PDB entry 6P0B | X-ray diffraction, 2.20 A resolution | chains A and C of the 4 polymer chains in the assembly

# Chain A
Molecule: DNA ligase 1
From: Homo sapiens
Notes: EC 6.5.1.1
Reference sequence: P18858 (DNLI1_HUMAN); residue numbers follow UniProt; this construct covers 262-904
Sequence (645 residues; row label = number of the first residue in the row):
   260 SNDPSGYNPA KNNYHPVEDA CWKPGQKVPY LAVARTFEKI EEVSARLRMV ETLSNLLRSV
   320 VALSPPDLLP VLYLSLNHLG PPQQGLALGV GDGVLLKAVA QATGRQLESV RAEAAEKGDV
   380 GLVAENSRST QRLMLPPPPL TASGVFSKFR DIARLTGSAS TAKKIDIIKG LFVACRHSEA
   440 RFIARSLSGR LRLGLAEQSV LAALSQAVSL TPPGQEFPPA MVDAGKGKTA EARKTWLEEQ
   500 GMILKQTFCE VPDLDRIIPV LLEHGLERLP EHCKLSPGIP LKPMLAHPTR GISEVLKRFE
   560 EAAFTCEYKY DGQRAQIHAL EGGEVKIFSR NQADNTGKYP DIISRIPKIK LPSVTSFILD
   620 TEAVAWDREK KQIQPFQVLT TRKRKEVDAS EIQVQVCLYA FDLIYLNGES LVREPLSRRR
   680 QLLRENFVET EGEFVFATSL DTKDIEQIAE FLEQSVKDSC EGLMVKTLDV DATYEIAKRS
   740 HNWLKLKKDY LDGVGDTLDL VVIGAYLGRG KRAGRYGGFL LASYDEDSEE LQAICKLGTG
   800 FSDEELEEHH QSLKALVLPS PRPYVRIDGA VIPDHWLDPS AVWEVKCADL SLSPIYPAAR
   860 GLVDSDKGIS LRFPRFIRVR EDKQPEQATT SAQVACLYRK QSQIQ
Not modelled in the structure: 902-904
Construct notes: expression tag (260-261); engineered mutation Ala346 (Glu in P18858), Ala592 (Glu in P18858)
Metal / ion sites: Mg2+: Gly799 (shared with DG4(C) of chain C)
Ligand contacts: adenosine monophosphate (AMP): Ala545, Glu566, Tyr567, Lys568, Tyr569, Arg573, Arg589, Glu621, Phe660, Ala696, Met723, Lys725, Trp742, Lys744
Reported in the primary citation:
  - catalytic residues: Lys568 (citing earlier work)

# Chain C
Molecule: 7-nt DNA strand
Sequence (7 nucleotides; numbered 1 to 7; the number before each row is that of its first residue):
     1 GTCGGAC
Covalent attachments: adenosine monophosphate (AMP) linked to DG1
Metal / ion sites: Mg2+ site 1 near DG1 (its only coordinating residue here); Mg2+ site 2: DG4 (shared with Gly799(A) of chain A)

# Chain A / chain C interface
Pairs across the interface (21):
  Ser303(A) - DA6(C)  phosphate contact
  Ser303(A) - DC7(C)  hydrogen bond to the phosphate
  Ala304(A) - DC7(C)  sugar contact
  Lys568(A) - DG1(C)  salt bridge to the phosphate
  Arg589(A) - DG1(C)  salt bridge to the phosphate
  Lys744(A) - DT2(C)  salt bridge to the phosphate
  Tyr749(A) - DT2(C)  hydrogen bond to the phosphate
  Lys770(A) - DG4(C)  base contact
  Thr798(A) - DT2(C)  hydrogen bond to the base
  Thr798(A) - DC3(C)  hydrogen bond to the sugar
  Gly799(A) - DC3(C)  phosphate contact
  Gly799(A) - DG4(C)  phosphate contact
  Phe800(A) - DG4(C)  sugar contact
  Ser801(A) - DG4(C)  phosphate contact
  Ser801(A) - DG5(C)  phosphate contact
  Asp802(A) - DG4(C)  phosphate contact
  Asp802(A) - DG5(C)  hydrogen bond to the phosphate
  Phe872(A) - DG1(C)  sugar contact
  Phe872(A) - DT2(C)  sugar contact
  Arg874(A) - DT2(C)  hydrogen bond to the phosphate
  Arg874(A) - DC3(C)  salt bridge to the phosphate
Also at the interface, not in a pair above, chain A (16 interface residues in all): Arg305, Lys746

# In short
16 residues of chain A face 7 of chain C across their interface; the contacts include 6 hydrogen bonds and 4
salt bridges. Among the polar pairs are Thr798(A)-DT2(C), Thr798(A)-DC3(C) and Ser303(A)-DC7(C). Chain A binds
adenosine monophosphate. Adenosine monophosphate is covalently linked to DG1(C). From the paper: the catalytic
residue Lys568(A).
Here chain A is DNA ligase 1 (Homo sapiens) and chain C is a 7-nt DNA strand. Entry 6P0B (Human DNA Ligase 1
(E346A/E592A) Bound to an Adenylated, dideoxy Terminated DNA nick with 200 mM ...) was determined by X-ray
diffraction (same publication as 6P09, 6P0A, 6P0C, 6P0D, 6P0E and 6Q1V).
